Entry 7C1M (solution NMR); this record covers chains A and B.

Chain A:
Name: Nanobody binder from SSO7d library
Source organism: Saccharolobus solfataricus 98/2
Notes: antibody fragment or engineered binder
Sequence (67 residues; row label = number of the first residue in the row):
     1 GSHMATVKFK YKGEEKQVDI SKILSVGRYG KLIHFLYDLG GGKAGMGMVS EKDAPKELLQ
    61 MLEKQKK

Chain B:
Name: Carboxy-terminal peptide from tyrosinated alpha-tubulin
Sequence (12 residues; each row starts with the number of its first residue):
     1 VEGEGEEEGE EY
Disordered / not traced: 1-2

Chain A / chain B interface:
Contacting residue pairs (24):
  Tyr-11(A) / Glu-6(B)
  Tyr-11(A) / Glu-7(B)
  Lys-12(A) / Gly-9(B)
  Lys-12(A) / Glu-10(B)
  Lys-16(A) / Glu-6(B)
  Tyr-29(A) / Tyr-12(B)
  Gly-30(A) / Tyr-12(B)
  Lys-31(A) / Tyr-12(B)
  Leu-32(A) / Glu-10(B)
  Leu-32(A) / Tyr-12(B)
  His-34(A) / Glu-8(B)
  Tyr-37(A) / Glu-6(B)
  Leu-39(A) / Glu-4(B)
  Lys-43(A) / Gly-3(B)
  Lys-43(A) / Glu-4(B)
  Ala-44(A) / Glu-4(B)
  Ala-44(A) / Gly-5(B)
  Gly-45(A) / Glu-6(B)
  Met-46(A) / Glu-6(B)
  Met-46(A) / Glu-7(B)
  Met-46(A) / Glu-8(B)
  Gly-47(A) / Glu-8(B)
  Met-48(A) / Glu-8(B)
  Met-48(A) / Glu-10(B)

Overview:
16 residues of chain A face 9 of chain B across their interface.
Here chain A is Nanobody binder from SSO7d library (Saccharolobus solfataricus 98/2) and chain B is
Carboxy-terminal peptide from tyrosinated alpha-tubulin. Entry 7C1M (Complex structure of tyrosinated
alpha-tubulin carboxy-terminal peptide and A1aY1 binder) was determined by solution NMR.
